Entry 2JI6 (X-ray diffraction, 2.06 A resolution); this record covers chains A and B.

Chain A (and B):
Molecule: Oxalyl-CoA decarboxylase
Source organism: Oxalobacter formigenes
Notes: EC 4.1.1.8; chain B of this document is another copy of the same molecule, construct and numbering; everything in this record applies to it too
UniProt: P40149 (OXC_OXAFO); residue numbers follow UniProt; this construct covers 1-568
Chain sequence (568 residues; row label = number of the first residue in the row):
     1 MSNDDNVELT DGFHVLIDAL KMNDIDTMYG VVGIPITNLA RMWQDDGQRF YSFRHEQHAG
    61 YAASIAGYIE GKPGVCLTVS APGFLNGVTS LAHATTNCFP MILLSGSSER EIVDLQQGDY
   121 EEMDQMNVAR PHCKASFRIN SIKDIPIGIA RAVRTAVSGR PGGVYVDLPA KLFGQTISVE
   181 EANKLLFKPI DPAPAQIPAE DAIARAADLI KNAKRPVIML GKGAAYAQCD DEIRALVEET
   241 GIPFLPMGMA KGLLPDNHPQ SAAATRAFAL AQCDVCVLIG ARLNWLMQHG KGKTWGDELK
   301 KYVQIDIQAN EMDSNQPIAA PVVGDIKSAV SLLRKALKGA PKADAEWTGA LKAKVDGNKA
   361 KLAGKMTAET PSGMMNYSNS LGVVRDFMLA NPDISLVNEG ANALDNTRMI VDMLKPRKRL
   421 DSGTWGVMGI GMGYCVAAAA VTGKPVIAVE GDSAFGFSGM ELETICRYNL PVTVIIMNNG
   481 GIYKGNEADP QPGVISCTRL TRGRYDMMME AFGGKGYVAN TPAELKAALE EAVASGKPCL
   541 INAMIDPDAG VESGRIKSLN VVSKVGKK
Not modelled in the structure: 1-6, 566-568
Bound ions: Mg2+: D452, N479, G481 (together with 3-deaza-thdp)
Residues lining bound ligands:
  - ADP (adenosine-5'-diphosphate): N97, C98, R160, P161, G221, K222, G223, Y226, A227, M247, G280, A281, R282, N284, L286, M287, D306, I307, Q308, E311, G324, D325, I326, T424
  - B3P (2-[3-(2-hydroxy-1,1-dihydroxymethyl-ethylamino)-propylamino]-2-hydroxymethyl-propane-1,3-diol): D489, G493, V494, I495, R499
  - oxalyl-coenzyme A (OXK), molecule 1: G33, I34, Y120, E121
  - oxalyl-coenzyme A (OXK), molecule 2: M247, A263, A264, T265, R266, A267, W285, L286, Q288, N358, K359, L362, G400, L404, D405, R408, M409, G426, M428, Y483, S553, R555, I556
  - 3-deaza-thdp (TPW; 2-{4-[(4-amino-2-methylpyrimidin-5-yl)methyl]-3-methylthiophen-2-yl}ethyl trihydrogen diphosphate), molecule 1: V31, V32, G33, E56, V79, P82, G83, N86, E121
  - 3-deaza-thdp (TPW), molecule 2: Y377, G400, A401, N402, A403, G426, V427, M428, G451, D452, S453, A454, F457, N479, G481, I482, Y483
Reported in the primary citation:
  - conformationally variable residues (order/disorder transition): S553 to V565
  - binding site for oxalyl-coenzyme A: I34, Y120, E121, A263 to A267, Y483, S553, R555
  - catalytic residues: E56, Y120, Y483, S553
  - mutagenesis - E56A: abolished catalytic activity on oxalyl-coenzyme A
  - mutagenesis - R555A: decreased binding to oxalyl-coenzyme A
  - mutagenesis - R555A: unchanged catalytic activity on oxalyl-coenzyme A
  - mutagenesis - Y120A, Y120F, E121A, E121Q, Y483A, Y483F, S553A: decreased catalytic activity on oxalyl-coenzyme A
  - catalytic residues: E121 (proposed by the authors, not directly observed)

Chain A / chain B interface:
Residue-residue contacts - 173 pairs, chain A then chain B:
  D11(A) with S563(B), hydrogen bond; V565(B)
  F13(A) with V561(B); V562(B); S563(B)
  H14(A) with S563(B); V565(B)
  V31(A) with F457(B), hydrophobic
  V32(A) with I482(B), hydrophobic; C497(B), hydrophobic
  G33(A) with Y483(B)
  I34(A) with S553(B); I556(B); L559(B); N560(B)
  P35(A) with V561(B), hydrophobic
  N38(A) with V561(B), hydrogen bond (side chain-backbone); V562(B)
  A40(A) with C497(B), hydrophobic
  R41(A) with E487(B), salt bridge; T498(B); E552(B), salt bridge
  M42(A) with S563(B)
  Q44(A) with P490(B); Q491(B); V494(B); I495(B), hydrogen bond (side chain-backbone); S496(B); C497(B), hydrogen bond (side chain-backbone)
  D45(A) with P490(B); Q491(B), hydrogen bond (backbone-side chain)
  F50(A) with C497(B), hydrophobic
  S52(A) with C497(B), hydrogen bond (side chain-backbone)
  R54(A) with D452(B), hydrogen bond (side chain-backbone); G456(B); F457(B), hydrogen bond (backbone-backbone); L500(B); Y505(B), hydrogen bond
  H55(A) with Q57(B), hydrogen bond; F457(B)
  E56(A) with F457(B)
  Q57(A) with H55(B), hydrogen bond; N86(B), hydrogen bond
  A81(A) with W425(B)
  P82(A) with W425(B); V427(B), hydrophobic
  L85(A) with T89(B); A92(B), hydrophobic; H132(B)
  N86(A) with Q57(B), hydrogen bond
  T89(A) with L85(B); T89(B)
  A92(A) with L85(B), hydrophobic
  I112(A) with H289(B)
  Q117(A) with N284(B); S314(B), hydrogen bond (side chain-backbone); N315(B), hydrogen bond (backbone-side chain)
  G118(A) with N284(B); W285(B), hydrogen bond (backbone-backbone); H289(B)
  D119(A) with W285(B); H289(B)
  Y120(A) with W285(B); I556(B), hydrophobic; L559(B), hydrophobic
  E121(A) with W425(B)
  E122(A) with W425(B), hydrogen bond (backbone-side chain)
  M123(A) with W425(B), hydrophobic
  V128(A) with H132(B)
  H132(A) with L85(B); V128(B)
  A170(A) with V561(B)
  N284(A) with Q117(B); G118(B)
  W285(A) with G118(B), hydrogen bond (backbone-backbone); D119(B); Y120(B)
  H289(A) with I112(B); G118(B); D119(B)
  S314(A) with Q117(B), hydrogen bond (backbone-side chain)
  N315(A) with Q117(B), hydrogen bond (side chain-backbone)
  W425(A) with A81(B); P82(B); L85(B), hydrophobic; E121(B); E122(B), hydrogen bond (side chain-backbone); M123(B), hydrophobic
  V427(A) with P82(B), hydrophobic
  D452(A) with R54(B), hydrogen bond (backbone-side chain)
  G456(A) with R54(B); M460(B)
  F457(A) with V31(B), hydrophobic; R54(B); H55(B); E56(B)
  M460(A) with G456(B); Y505(B), hydrophobic; M508(B), hydrophobic
  E463(A) with L500(B); T501(B), hydrogen bond
  R467(A) with I495(B); R499(B); L500(B); T501(B)
  Y468(A) with I495(B), hydrophobic
  I482(A) with V32(B), hydrophobic
  Y483(A) with G33(B)
  E487(A) with R41(B), salt bridge
  P490(A) with Q44(B); D45(B)
  Q491(A) with Q44(B); D45(B), hydrogen bond (side chain-backbone)
  V494(A) with Q44(B)
  I495(A) with Q44(B), hydrogen bond (backbone-side chain); R467(B); Y468(B), hydrophobic
  S496(A) with Q44(B)
  C497(A) with A40(B), hydrophobic; R41(B); Q44(B), hydrogen bond (backbone-side chain); F50(B), hydrophobic; S52(B), hydrogen bond (backbone-side chain)
  T498(A) with R41(B)
  R499(A) with R467(B)
  L500(A) with R54(B); E463(B); R467(B)
  T501(A) with E463(B), hydrogen bond; R467(B); F512(B)
  G503(A) with A511(B)
  R504(A) with A511(B), hydrogen bond (backbone-backbone)
  Y505(A) with R54(B), hydrogen bond; M460(B), hydrophobic; F512(B), hydrophobic
  M507(A) with M507(B); E510(B); A511(B)
  M508(A) with M460(B), hydrophobic; M508(B), hydrophobic; A511(B); F512(B), hydrophobic
  E510(A) with M507(B)
  A511(A) with G503(B); R504(B), hydrogen bond (backbone-backbone); M507(B); M508(B)
  F512(A) with T501(B); Y505(B), hydrophobic; M508(B), hydrophobic
  E552(A) with R41(B), salt bridge
  S553(A) with I34(B)
  I556(A) with I34(B); Y120(B), hydrophobic
  L559(A) with I34(B); Y120(B), hydrophobic
  N560(A) with I34(B)
  V561(A) with F13(B); P35(B), hydrophobic; N38(B), hydrogen bond (backbone-side chain); A170(B)
  V562(A) with F13(B); N38(B)
  S563(A) with D11(B), hydrogen bond; F13(B); H14(B); M42(B)
  V565(A) with L9(B); T10(B); D11(B); H14(B); T176(B)
Other interface residues (no listed pair), chain A (94 interface residues in all): L9, T10, T37, G47, P131, F173, T176, L283, G426, S453, F455, G459, K564
Other interface residues (no listed pair), chain B (95 interface residues in all): T37, G47, P131, F173, G174, L283, G426, S453, F455, G459, K564

In short:
The interface between chain A and chain B involves 94 residues on one side and 95 on the other, with 33
hydrogen bonds and 4 salt bridges. Among the polar pairs are R41(A)-E487(B), R41(A)-E552(B) and
D11(A)-S563(B). From the paper: catalytic residues E56(A), Y120(A) and Y483(A) among others; Y120A, Y120F and
E121A of chain A, among others, reduce catalytic activity on oxalyl-coenzyme A; 9 substitutions were tested in
all.
Chain A and chain B are both Oxalyl-CoA decarboxylase (Oxalobacter formigenes); the structure, X-ray structure
of Oxalyl-CoA decarboxylase in complex with 3-deaza- ThDP and oxalyl-CoA, was determined by X-ray diffraction
(same publication as 2JI7, 2JI8, 2JI9 and 2JIB).
